PDB entry 9DKA | electron microscopy, 3.00 A resolution | chain A

Chain A:
Protein: URAT1
Organism: Homo sapiens
Chain sequence (518 residues; numbered 1 to 518; the number before each row is that of its first residue):
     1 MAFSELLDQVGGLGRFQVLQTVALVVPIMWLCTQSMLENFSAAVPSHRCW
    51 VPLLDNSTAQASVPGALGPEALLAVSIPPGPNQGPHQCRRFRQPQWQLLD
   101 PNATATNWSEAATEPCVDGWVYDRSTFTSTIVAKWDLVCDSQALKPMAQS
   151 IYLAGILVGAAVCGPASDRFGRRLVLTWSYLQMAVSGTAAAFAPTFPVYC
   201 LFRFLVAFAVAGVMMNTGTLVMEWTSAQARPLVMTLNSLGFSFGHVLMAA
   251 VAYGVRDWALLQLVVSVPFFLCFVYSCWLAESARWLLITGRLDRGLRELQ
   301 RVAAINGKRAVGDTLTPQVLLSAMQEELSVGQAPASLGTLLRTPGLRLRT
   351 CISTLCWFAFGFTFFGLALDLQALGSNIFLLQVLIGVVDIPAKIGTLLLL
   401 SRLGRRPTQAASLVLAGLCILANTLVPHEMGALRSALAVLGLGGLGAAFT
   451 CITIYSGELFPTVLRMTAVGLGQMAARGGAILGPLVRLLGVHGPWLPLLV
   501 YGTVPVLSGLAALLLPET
Unresolved in the structure: 1
Cystine bridges: C49-C116, C88-C139
Residues lining bound ligands: Benzbromarone (R75; [3,5-bis(bromanyl)-4-oxidanyl-phenyl]-(2-ethyl-1-benzofuran-3-yl)methanone): L31, S35, I156, V210, M214, N237, S238, F241, F360, F364, F365, K393, F449, A476, R477
From the paper describing this entry:
  - mutagenesis - F365A: unchanged binding to Benzbromarone
  - binding site for Benzbromarone: F241, F364, F365, K393, F449
  - mutagenesis - L153A, I156A, M214A: decreased binding to Benzbromarone

Overview:
Chain A binds Benzbromarone. The paper reports a binding site for Benzbromarone at F241, F364 and F365 among
others; L153A, I156A and M214A reduce binding to Benzbromarone.
Chain A is URAT1 (Homo sapiens); the structure, Structure of URAT1 in complex with benzbromarone, was
determined by electron microscopy, deposited together with 9DK9, 9DKB and 9DKC.
